PDB entry 7QOI | electron microscopy, 3.62 A resolution | chains FA and GK of the 140 polymer chains in the assembly

[Chain FA]
Molecule: Portal protein gp20
Source organism: Bacteroides phage crAss001
UniProtKB: A0A385DT68 (A0A385DT68_9CAUD); numbering as in UniProt (aligned over 1-806)
Amino-acid sequence (806 residues; row label = number of the first residue in the row):
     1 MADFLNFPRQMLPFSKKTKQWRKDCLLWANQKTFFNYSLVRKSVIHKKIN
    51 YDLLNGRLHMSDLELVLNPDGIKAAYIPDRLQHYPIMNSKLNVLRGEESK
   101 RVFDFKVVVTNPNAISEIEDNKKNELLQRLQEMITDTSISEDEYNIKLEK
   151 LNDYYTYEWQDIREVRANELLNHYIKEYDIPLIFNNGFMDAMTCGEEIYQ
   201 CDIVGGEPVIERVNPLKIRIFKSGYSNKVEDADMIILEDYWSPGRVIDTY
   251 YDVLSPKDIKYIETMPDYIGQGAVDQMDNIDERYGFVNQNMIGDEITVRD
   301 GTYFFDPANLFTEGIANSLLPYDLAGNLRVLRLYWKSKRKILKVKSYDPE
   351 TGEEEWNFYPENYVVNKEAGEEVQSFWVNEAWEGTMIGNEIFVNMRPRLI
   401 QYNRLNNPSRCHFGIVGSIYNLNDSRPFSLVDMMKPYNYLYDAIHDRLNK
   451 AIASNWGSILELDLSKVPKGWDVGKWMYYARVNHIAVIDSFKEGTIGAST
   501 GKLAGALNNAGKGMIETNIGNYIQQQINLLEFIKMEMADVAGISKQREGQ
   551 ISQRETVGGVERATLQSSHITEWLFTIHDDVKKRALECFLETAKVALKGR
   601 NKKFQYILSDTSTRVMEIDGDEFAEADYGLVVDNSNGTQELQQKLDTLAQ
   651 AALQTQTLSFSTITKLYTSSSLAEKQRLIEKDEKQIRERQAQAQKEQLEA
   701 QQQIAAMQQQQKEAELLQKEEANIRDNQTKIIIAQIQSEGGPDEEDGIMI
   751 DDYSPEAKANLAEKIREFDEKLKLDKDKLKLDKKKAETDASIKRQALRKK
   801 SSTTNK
Not modelled in the structure: 1-5, 33-35, 68-71, 293-317, 550-563, 740-806
Reported in the primary citation:
  - conformationally variable residues (loop rearrangement): Met-277 to Asn-290, Ile-292 to Asp-306

[Chain GK]
Molecule: Cargo protein 1 gp45
Source organism: Bacteroides phage crAss001
UniProtKB: A0A385DV85 (A0A385DV85_9CAUD); residues 1-842 here = UniProt positions 1-842
Amino-acid sequence (842 residues; row label = number of the first residue in the row):
     1 MAKKKIKRRGKMPPNIFDTGGQSWGQQSSGQFSNAFKGENLGNSIGSIGG
    51 AVGGIAQAGISNAQIADTSGIEAQNKAQKNMVVGASSNDDLMSEWGSWNK
   101 VKDDYSWKDVRGGSTGQRVTNTIGAAGQGAAAGASVGGPIGAIVGGVVGL
   151 GSAIGGWLGGNRKAKRKAKKLNKEAKEANERALTSFETRADNIDTQNDFN
   201 MLANFSAYGGPLEFGSGAIGYEFDNRYLNNQEMSAVAKQRLTSLPNSFQA
   251 LPEMNTYNAFAEGGGLSREKNYGSKKKPYPSVPSGDFAGPHRSYPIPTKA
   301 DARDALRLAGLHGNESVRRKVLAKYPSLKAFGGSLFDSVVGNNFNQSFTQ
   351 GIQGMFQQEPEQTVQAANIAKDGGDIKIKEKNKGKFTAYCGGKVTEACIR
   401 KGKNSSNPTTRKRATFAQNARNWNAFGGWLNTQGGDFTNGVTFINEGGSH
   451 EENPYQGIQIGVDPEGAPNLVEQGEVVYDDYVFSDRMEIPDDIRKEYKLR
   501 GKTFAKAAKSAQRESEERPNDPLSTKGLQAAMERIATAQEEARQRKEAHR
   551 EGNEYPSMFAYGGDTNPYGLALEDPMSVEELEALMVQSGETGEIAPEGNN
   601 GNRQTWTRYAPIIGSGLASLSDLFSKPDYDSADLISGVDLGAEAVGYAPI
   651 GNYLSYRPLDRDFYINKMNQQAAATRRGLMNTSGGNRLNAQAGILAADYN
   701 YGQNMGNLARQAEEYNQQLRERVEAFNRGTNMFNTETGLKASMFNAESRN
   751 AAKRARLGQATTVAQLRQGIKDQDAARRSANITNFLQGLGDMGWENEQAN
   801 WLDTLAKSGVLKMNTKGEYTGGTKKAKGGKVRTKKKKGLTYG
Not modelled in the structure: 1-424, 464-465, 553-842

[How chain FA and chain GK interact]
Pairs across the interface (58):
  Phe-14(FA) / Glu-514(GK)
  Arg-22(FA) / Glu-517(GK)  salt bridge
  Asp-202(FA) / Gln-433(GK)  hydrogen bond
  Ile-203(FA) / Gln-433(GK)  hydrogen bond (backbone-side chain)
  Gly-205(FA) / Gln-433(GK)  hydrogen bond (backbone-backbone)
  Gly-205(FA) / Gly-434(GK)
  Gly-206(FA) / Gln-433(GK)  hydrogen bond (backbone-backbone)
  Gly-206(FA) / Gly-434(GK)
  Tyr-251(FA) / Gly-434(GK)
  Asp-252(FA) / Asn-431(GK)
  Asp-252(FA) / Thr-432(GK)
  Asp-252(FA) / Gln-433(GK)
  Asp-252(FA) / Gly-434(GK)  hydrogen bond (side chain-backbone)
  Val-253(FA) / Asn-431(GK)
  Arg-339(FA) / Glu-514(GK)  salt bridge
  Arg-339(FA) / Arg-518(GK)
  Arg-339(FA) / Asp-521(GK)  salt bridge
  Arg-339(FA) / Leu-523(GK)
  Arg-339(FA) / Ser-524(GK)
  Ile-341(FA) / Leu-523(GK)  hydrophobic
  Asn-357(FA) / Lys-526(GK)
  Phe-358(FA) / Leu-523(GK)
  Phe-358(FA) / Lys-526(GK)  hydrogen bond (backbone-side chain)
  Tyr-359(FA) / Lys-526(GK)
  Pro-360(FA) / Glu-514(GK)
  Pro-360(FA) / Leu-523(GK)
  Pro-360(FA) / Gly-527(GK)
  Asn-362(FA) / Glu-514(GK)
  Tyr-363(FA) / Ala-530(GK)  hydrophobic
  Val-364(FA) / Arg-534(GK)
  Glu-380(FA) / Arg-518(GK)  salt bridge
  Glu-383(FA) / Gln-433(GK)
  Asn-394(FA) / Thr-432(GK)
  Met-395(FA) / Glu-517(GK)
  Arg-396(FA) / Thr-432(GK)
  Arg-396(FA) / Gln-433(GK)  hydrogen bond
  Arg-396(FA) / Glu-517(GK)
  Pro-397(FA) / Glu-517(GK)
  Pro-397(FA) / Arg-518(GK)
  Leu-399(FA) / Thr-432(GK)
  Leu-399(FA) / Gln-433(GK)
  Leu-399(FA) / Phe-437(GK)  hydrophobic
  Leu-399(FA) / Asn-520(GK)  hydrogen bond (backbone-side chain)
  Ile-400(FA) / Gln-433(GK)
  Asn-403(FA) / Asp-521(GK)
  Asn-403(FA) / Pro-522(GK)
  Val-595(FA) / Phe-437(GK)
  Val-595(FA) / Asn-520(GK)
  Lys-598(FA) / Phe-437(GK)
  Lys-598(FA) / Asn-520(GK)
  Gly-599(FA) / Gly-435(GK)
  Gly-599(FA) / Asp-436(GK)  hydrogen bond (backbone-backbone)
  Gly-599(FA) / Phe-437(GK)
  Arg-600(FA) / Trp-429(GK)
  Arg-600(FA) / Asp-436(GK)
  Glu-622(FA) / Asn-520(GK)
  Glu-622(FA) / Pro-522(GK)
  Phe-623(FA) / Pro-522(GK)  hydrophobic
Also at the interface, not in a pair above, chain FA (37 interface residues in all): Val-204, Trp-382, Arg-398, Pro-408
Also at the interface, not in a pair above, chain GK (23 interface residues in all): Leu-430, Lys-498, Thr-525

[In short]
Chain FA and chain GK form an interface of 37 and 23 residues respectively, with 9 hydrogen bonds and 4 salt
bridges. Polar pairs include Arg-22(FA)/Glu-517(GK), Arg-339(FA)/Glu-514(GK) and Arg-339(FA)/Asp-521(GK). From
the paper: conformational variability at Met-277(FA) and Ile-292(FA).
Here chain FA is Portal protein gp20 and chain GK is Cargo protein 1 gp45, both from Bacteroides phage
crAss001. Entry 7QOI (Unique vertex of the phicrAss001 virion) was determined by electron microscopy,
deposited together with 7QOG, 7QOH, 7QOJ, 7QOK and 7QOL.
